8FFC - chains E and L of the 12 polymer chains in the assembly; structure by X-ray diffraction, 1.85 A resolution.

[Chain E (and L)]
Protein: Probable DNA-binding stress protein
From: Pseudomonas aeruginosa PAO1
Notes: chain L of this document is another copy of the same molecule, construct and numbering; everything in this record applies to it too
UniProtKB: Q9I4Z7 (Q9I4Z7_PSEAE); residues 1-156 here = UniProt positions 1-156
Amino-acid sequence (156 residues; row label = number of the first residue in the row):
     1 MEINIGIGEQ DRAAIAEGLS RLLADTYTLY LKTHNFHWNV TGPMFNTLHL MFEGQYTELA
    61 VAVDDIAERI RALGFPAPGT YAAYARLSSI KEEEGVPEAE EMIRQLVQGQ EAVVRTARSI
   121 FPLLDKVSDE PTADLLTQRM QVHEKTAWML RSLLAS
Unresolved in the structure: 156
Metal / ion sites: Fe2+ site 1: His-37 (shared with 2 residues of chain A); Fe2+ site 2 near His-49 (its only coordinating residue here); Fe2+ site 3: Asp-64, Glu-68 (shared with 1 residue of chain A); Fe2+ site 4: Glu-68 (shared with 1 residue of chain A)
From the paper describing this entry:
  - binding site for Fe2+: Trp-38
  - post-translational modification sites: Tyr-27, Tyr-30, Tyr-81, Tyr-84 (proposed by the authors, not directly observed)
  - binding site for the ligand EPE: Asn-46, Thr-47

[How chain E and chain L interact]
Pairs across the interface (32; chain E residue first):
  Arg-104(E) / Met-1(L)
  Val-107(E) / Met-1(L)  hydrophobic
  Gln-108(E) / Met-1(L)
  Glu-111(E) / Glu-2(L)
  Glu-111(E) / Ile-3(L)
  Glu-111(E) / Asn-4(L)  hydrogen bond (side chain-backbone)
  Arg-115(E) / Asn-4(L)
  Arg-118(E) / Ile-5(L)  hydrogen bond (side chain-backbone)
  Arg-118(E) / Gly-6(L)
  Arg-118(E) / Ser-128(L)  hydrogen bond
  Arg-118(E) / Glu-130(L)  salt bridge
  Phe-121(E) / Glu-130(L)
  Thr-137(E) / Glu-130(L)
  Thr-137(E) / Pro-131(L)
  Thr-137(E) / Asp-134(L)
  Met-140(E) / Glu-130(L)
  Met-140(E) / Pro-131(L)  hydrophobic
  Gln-141(E) / Arg-69(L)
  Gln-141(E) / Pro-131(L)
  Glu-144(E) / Ile-5(L)
  Glu-144(E) / Arg-69(L)  salt bridge
  Glu-144(E) / Ala-72(L)
  Glu-144(E) / Pro-131(L)
  Lys-145(E) / Glu-68(L)  salt bridge
  Trp-148(E) / Glu-68(L)
  Trp-148(E) / Arg-71(L)
  Trp-148(E) / Ala-72(L)  hydrophobic
  Arg-151(E) / Ile-3(L)
  Arg-151(E) / Arg-71(L)  hydrogen bond (side chain-backbone)
  Arg-151(E) / Ala-72(L)  hydrogen bond (side chain-backbone)
  Arg-151(E) / Gly-74(L)
  Leu-154(E) / Met-1(L)  hydrophobic
Also at the interface, not in a pair above, chain E (18 interface residues in all): Val-114, Asp-134, Ser-152
Also at the interface, not in a pair above, chain L (16 interface residues in all): Ile-7

[Summary]
18 residues of chain E face 16 of chain L across their interface, with 5 hydrogen bonds and 3 salt bridges.
Polar pairs include Arg-118(E)/Glu-130(L), Glu-144(E)/Arg-69(L) and Lys-145(E)/Glu-68(L). Asp-64(E) and
Glu-68(E) form the Fe2+ site 3. From the paper: a binding site for the ligand EPE at Asn-46(E) and Thr-47(E);
a binding site for Fe2+ at Trp-38(E).
Both chains are Probable DNA-binding stress protein (Pseudomonas aeruginosa PAO1). Entry 8FFC (Crystal
structure of iron bound Dps protein (PA0962) from Pseudomonas aeruginosa (cubic form)) was determined by X-ray
diffraction (same publication as 8FF9, 8FFA, 8FFB and 8FFD).
